5EIV - chains A and F of the 8 polymer chains in the assembly; structure by X-ray diffraction, 2.41 A resolution.

# Chain A
Name: Osteoclast-associated immunoglobulin-like receptor
From: Homo sapiens
Reference sequence: Q8IYS5 (OSCAR_HUMAN); residues 1-190 here correspond to UniProt positions 26-215 (UniProt number = residue number + 25)
Amino-acid sequence (203 residues; row label = number of the first residue in the row; numbers below 1 keep their minus sign (Ala-3 is residue -3)):
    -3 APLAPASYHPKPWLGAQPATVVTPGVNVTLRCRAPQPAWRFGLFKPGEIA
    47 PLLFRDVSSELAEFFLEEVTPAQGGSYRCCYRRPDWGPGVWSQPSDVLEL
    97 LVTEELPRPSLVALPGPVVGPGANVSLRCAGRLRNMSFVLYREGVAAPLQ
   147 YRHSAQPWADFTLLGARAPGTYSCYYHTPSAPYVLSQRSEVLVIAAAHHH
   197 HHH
Not modelled in the structure: -3 to 4, 112-118, 193-199
Differences from the reference sequence: expression tag (-3 to 0, 191-199); variant Ser72 (Ile97 in Q8IYS5)
Curated features (UniProtKB/Swiss-Prot):
  - glycosylation (N-linked (GlcNAc...) asparagine): Asn23, Asn120
Disulfides: Cys28-Cys75, Cys125-Cys170
Glycans and other covalent adducts: N-acetylglucosamine (NAG) linked to Asn23
Reported in the primary citation:
  - conformationally variable residues (side-chain flip): Pro47 to Ser55, Tyr137, Glu139, Tyr171, Tyr179
  - mutagenesis - Y137F/Y171F/Y179F (50-fold): decreased binding to DB80
  - mutagenesis - W35A, R36A, F50A: abolished binding to 11.1CN5

# Chain F
Name: Gly-pro-hyp-gly-pro-hyp-gly-pro-hyp-gly-pro-ala-gly-phe-hyp-gly-pro-hyp-gly-pro-hyp
Amino-acid sequence (21 residues; each row starts with the number of its first residue; numbers below 1 keep their minus sign (Gly-5 is residue -5)):
    -5 GPPGPPGPPGPAGFPGPPGPP
Not modelled in the structure: 15
Modified residues: Pro-3, Pro0, Pro3, Pro9, Pro12, Pro15 (4-hydroxyproline; HYP)
Glycans and other covalent adducts: acetate ion (ACT) linked to Gly-5

# How chain A and chain F interact
Contacting residue pairs - 25 pairs, chain A then chain F:
  Tyr137(A) - Gly4(F)
  Tyr137(A) - Pro5(F)
  Tyr137(A) - Phe8(F)
  Arg138(A) - Phe8(F)
  Glu139(A) - Phe8(F)
  Thr167(A) - Phe8(F)
  Tyr168(A) - Phe8(F)
  Ser169(A) - Phe8(F)
  Tyr171(A) - Pro2(F)
  Tyr171(A) - Pro3(F)  hydrogen bond (side chain-backbone)
  Tyr171(A) - Gly4(F)
  Tyr171(A) - Pro5(F)  hydrophobic
  His173(A) - Pro2(F)
  Tyr179(A) - Pro0(F)  hydrogen bond (side chain-backbone)
  Tyr179(A) - Gly1(F)
  Tyr179(A) - Pro2(F)
  Leu181(A) - Pro2(F)  hydrophobic
  Leu181(A) - Pro3(F)
  Arg184(A) - Pro5(F)
  Arg184(A) - Ala6(F)  hydrogen bond (side chain-backbone)
  Arg184(A) - Gly7(F)  hydrogen bond (side chain-backbone)
  Arg184(A) - Phe8(F)
  Arg184(A) - Pro9(F)
  Val187(A) - Phe8(F)  hydrophobic
  Val187(A) - Pro9(F)
The authors on this interface:
  - specific contacts: Tyr137(A)-Phe8(F) (hydrophobic contact), Glu139(A)-Phe8(F) (hydrophobic contact), Arg184(A)-Gly7(F) (hydrogen bond), Arg184(A)-Phe8(F) (cation-pi contact)
  - interface residues, chain A: Tyr179(A)
  - hot spots on chain A (mutagenesis) - Y137F/Y171F/Y179F (50-fold): decreased binding to DB80

# Summary
12 residues of chain A and 10 residues of chain F are in contact, with 4 hydrogen bonds. Polar contacts
include Tyr171(A)-Pro3(F), Tyr179(A)-Pro0(F) and Arg184(A)-Ala6(F). The authors report hydrophobic contacts
between Tyr137(A) and Phe8(F) and Glu139(A) and Phe8(F); a hydrogen bond between Arg184(A) and Gly7(F); a
cation-pi contact between Arg184(A) and Phe8(F). From the paper: W35A, R36A and F50A of chain A abolish
binding to 11.1CN5; the interface residue Tyr179(A).
Chain A is Osteoclast-associated immunoglobulin-like receptor (Homo sapiens) and chain F is
Gly-pro-hyp-gly-pro-hyp-gly-pro-hyp-gly-pro-ala-gly-phe-hyp-gly-pro-hyp-gly-pro-hyp; the structure, Crystal
structure of complex of osteoclast-associated immunoglobulin-like receptor (OSCAR) and a synthetic collagen
consensus peptide, was determined by X-ray diffraction, deposited together with 5EIQ.
